PDB entry 3J7V | electron microscopy, 4.60 A resolution (low resolution: residue-level contacts below are approximate; hydrogen-bond / salt-bridge calls are withheld) | chains A and B of the 7 polymer chains in the assembly

== Chain A (and B) ==
Protein: Major capsid protein 10A
From: Enterobacteria phage T7
Notes: chain B of this document is another copy of the same molecule, construct and numbering; everything in this record applies to it too
UniProt: P19726 (VC10A_BPT7); residue numbers follow UniProt; this construct covers 1-345
Amino-acid sequence (345 residues; numbered 1 to 345; the number before each row is that of its first residue):
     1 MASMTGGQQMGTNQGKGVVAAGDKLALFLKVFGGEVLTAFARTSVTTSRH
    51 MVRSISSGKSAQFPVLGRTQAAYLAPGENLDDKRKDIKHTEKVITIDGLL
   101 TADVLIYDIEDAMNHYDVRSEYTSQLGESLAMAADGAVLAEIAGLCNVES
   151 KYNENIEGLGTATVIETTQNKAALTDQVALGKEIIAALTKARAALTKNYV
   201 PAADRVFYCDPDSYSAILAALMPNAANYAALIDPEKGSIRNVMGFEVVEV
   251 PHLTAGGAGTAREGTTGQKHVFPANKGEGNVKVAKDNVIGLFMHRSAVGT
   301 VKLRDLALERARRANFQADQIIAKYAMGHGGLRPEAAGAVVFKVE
Not modelled in the structure: 1-22, 150-159, 259-269, 344-345 (chain B: 1-22, 259-270, 344-345)
Swiss-Prot annotation at these positions:
  - region (Intercapsomeric interactions): Gly11 to Leu25, Tyr152 to Ile156
What the authors report for this chain:
  - conformationally variable residues (order/disorder transition): Met1 to Ala21, Asp82 to Ile87

== Interface between chain A and chain B ==
Contacting residue pairs (30; chain A residue first):
  Gly98(A) with Leu74(B)
  Leu99(A) with Ala72(B); Tyr73(B); Leu74(B)
  Leu100(A) with Ala72(B); Tyr73(B)
  Thr101(A) with Ala71(B); Ala72(B)
  Ala102(A) with Gln70(B); Ala71(B)
  Leu105(A) with Arg84(B)
  Tyr107(A) with Thr90(B); Glu91(B)
  Asp117(A) with Val52(B); Arg53(B); Ser54(B)
  Glu121(A) with Met51(B)
  Tyr122(A) with Pro64(B)
  Ser129(A) with Gln70(B)
  Gln177(A) with Leu231(B)
  Pro211(A) with Asn241(B)
  Tyr214(A) with Arg240(B)
  Leu218(A) with Arg240(B)
  Ala225(A) with Ala229(B); Ala230(B)
  Tyr228(A) with Ala230(B)
  Gly256(A) with Tyr73(B)
  Gly257(A) with Tyr73(B)
  Ala258(A) with Tyr73(B)
  Arg313(A) with Asp81(B)
Interface residues without a listed pair, chain A (27 interface residues in all): Asp97, Asp212, Ile217, Ala219, Met222, Asn224
Interface residues without a listed pair, chain B (23 interface residues in all): Leu221, Met222, Asn227, Pro234

== Overview ==
27 residues of chain A and 23 residues of chain B are in contact. The paper reports conformational variability
at Met1(A) and Asp82(A).
Chain A and chain B are both Major capsid protein 10A (Enterobacteria phage T7); the structure, Capsid
Expansion Mechanism Of Bacteriophage T7 Revealed By Multi-State Atomic Models Derived From Cryo-EM
Reconstructions, was determined by electron microscopy together with 3J7W and 3J7X from the same study.
